7KEW - chains A and D of the 12 polymer chains in the assembly; structure by electron microscopy, 4.16 A resolution (low resolution: residue-level contacts below are approximate; hydrogen-bond / salt-bridge calls are withheld).

[Chain A]
Molecule: Spike glycoprotein 1
Organism: Bundibugyo ebolavirus
UniProt: A0A510C2V9 (A0A510C2V9_9MONO); numbering as in UniProt (aligned over 1-312)
Sequence (343 residues; each row starts with the number of its first residue):
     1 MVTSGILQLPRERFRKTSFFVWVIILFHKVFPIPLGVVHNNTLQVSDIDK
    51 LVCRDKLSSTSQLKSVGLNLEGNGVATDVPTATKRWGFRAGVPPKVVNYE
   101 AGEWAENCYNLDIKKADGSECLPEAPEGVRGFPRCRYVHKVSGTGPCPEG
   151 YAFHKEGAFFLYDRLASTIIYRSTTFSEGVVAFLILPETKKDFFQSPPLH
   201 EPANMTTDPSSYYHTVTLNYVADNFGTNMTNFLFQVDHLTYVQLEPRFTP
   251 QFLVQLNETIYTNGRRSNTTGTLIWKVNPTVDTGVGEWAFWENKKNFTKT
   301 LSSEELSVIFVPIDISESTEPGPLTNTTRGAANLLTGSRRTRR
Disordered / not traced: 1-32, 194-214, 281-343
Sequence notes: expression tag (313-343)
Disulfide bonds: Cys108-Cys135, Cys121-Cys147
Glycans and other covalent adducts: N-acetylglucosamine (NAG) linked to Asn228, Asn257
Reported in the primary citation:
  - conformationally variable residues (loop rearrangement): Asn268

[Chain D]
Molecule: Envelope glycoprotein 2
Organism: Bundibugyo ebolavirus
UniProt: B8XCN0 (B8XCN0_9MONO); residue numbers follow UniProt; this construct covers 502-640
Sequence (177 residues; row label = number of the first residue in the row):
   502 EITLRTQAKCNPNLHYWTTQDEGAAIGLAWIPYFGPAAEGIYTEGIMHNQ
   552 NGLICGLRQLANETTQALQLFLRATTELRTFSILNRKAIDFLLQRWGGTC
   602 HILGPDCCIEPHDWTKNITDKIDQIIHDFIDKPLPDQTDVEVDDDDKAGW
   652 SHPQFEKGGGSGGGSGGGSWSHPQFEK
Disordered / not traced: 502-510, 525-530, 612-678
Sequence notes: expression tag (641-678)
Disulfide bonds: Cys511-Cys556, Cys601-Cys608
Glycans and other covalent adducts: N-acetylglucosamine (NAG) linked to Asn563

[Chain A / chain D interface]
Cross-chain cystine bridges: Cys53(A)-Cys609(D)
Contacting residue pairs (88):
  Ile33(A) - Ala568(D)
  Ile33(A) - Leu569(D)
  Ile33(A) - Phe572(D)
  Ile33(A) - Ile584(D)
  Ile33(A) - Lys588(D)
  Pro34(A) - Leu561(D)
  Pro34(A) - Thr565(D)
  Gly36(A) - Leu561(D)
  Asn41(A) - Gln551(D)
  Asn41(A) - Asn552(D)
  Asn41(A) - Leu554(D)
  Thr42(A) - Asn552(D)
  Thr42(A) - Leu554(D)
  Leu43(A) - Leu554(D)
  Leu43(A) - Gly557(D)
  Leu43(A) - Leu558(D)
  Ile48(A) - Lys588(D)
  Asp49(A) - Gln595(D)
  Leu51(A) - Gln595(D)
  Leu51(A) - Arg596(D)
  Leu51(A) - Asp607(D)
  Leu51(A) - Cys609(D)
  Val52(A) - Arg596(D)
  Cys53(A) - Cys609(D)  disulfide
  Asp55(A) - Phe592(D)
  Asp55(A) - Arg596(D)
  Leu57(A) - Phe592(D)
  Thr60(A) - Asn586(D)
  Leu63(A) - Leu585(D)
  Leu68(A) - Leu558(D)
  Leu68(A) - Arg559(D)
  Leu68(A) - Ala562(D)
  Gly72(A) - Cys511(D)
  Gly72(A) - Asn512(D)
  Gly72(A) - Arg559(D)
  Lys95(A) - Leu573(D)
  Lys95(A) - Thr576(D)
  Val96(A) - Leu579(D)
  Val96(A) - Arg580(D)
  Val96(A) - Thr581(D)
  Val97(A) - Leu573(D)
  Val97(A) - Thr581(D)
  Asn98(A) - Thr581(D)
  Asn98(A) - Phe582(D)
  Tyr99(A) - Trp518(D)
  Glu100(A) - Thr519(D)
  Glu100(A) - Thr520(D)
  Ala101(A) - Trp518(D)
  Ala101(A) - Thr519(D)
  Gly102(A) - Tyr517(D)
  Gly102(A) - Trp518(D)
  Glu103(A) - Leu515(D)
  Glu103(A) - His516(D)
  Glu103(A) - Trp518(D)
  Glu103(A) - Arg559(D)
  Trp104(A) - His516(D)
  Trp104(A) - Trp518(D)
  Pro126(A) - Arg580(D)
  Glu127(A) - Arg580(D)
  Phe132(A) - Trp518(D)
  Pro133(A) - Tyr543(D)
  Arg134(A) - Trp518(D)
  Arg134(A) - Glu545(D)
  Gly157(A) - Thr566(D)
  Gly157(A) - Gln570(D)
  Phe159(A) - Leu569(D)
  Phe159(A) - Gln570(D)
  Phe159(A) - Leu573(D)
  Asp163(A) - Tyr543(D)
  Arg164(A) - Thr520(D)
  Arg164(A) - Ile542(D)
  Thr168(A) - Gln570(D)
  Val180(A) - Ala562(D)
  Val180(A) - Thr566(D)
  Val181(A) - Ala562(D)
  Val181(A) - Thr565(D)
  Ala182(A) - Leu558(D)
  Ala182(A) - Ala562(D)
  Phe183(A) - Ile584(D)
  Phe183(A) - Leu585(D)
  Leu184(A) - Leu558(D)
  Lys190(A) - Glu523(D)
  Lys191(A) - Tyr517(D)
  Lys191(A) - Met548(D)
  Asp192(A) - Tyr517(D)
  Asp192(A) - Thr519(D)
  Phe193(A) - Tyr517(D)
  Phe193(A) - Met548(D)
Interface residues without a listed pair, chain A (56 interface residues in all): Leu35, Val38, Asn40, Val45, Lys50, Lys64, Ser65, Gly128, Val129, Glu156
Interface residues without a listed pair, chain D (48 interface residues in all): Asp522, Asn563, Arg574, Glu578, Ala589, Cys608

[In short]
The interface between chain A and chain D involves 56 residues on one side and 48 on the other, with 1
disulfide bond. N-acetylglucosamine is covalently linked to Asn228(A) and Asn257(A). N-acetylglucosamine is
covalently linked to Asn563(D). From the paper: conformational variability at Asn268(A).
Here chain A is Spike glycoprotein 1 and chain D is Envelope glycoprotein 2, both from Bundibugyo ebolavirus.
Entry 7KEW (Bundibugyo virus GP (mucin deleted) bound to antibody Fab BDBV-43) was determined by electron
microscopy, deposited together with 7KEJ, 7KF9 and 7KFG.
